4JBN - chains A and B of the 3 polymer chains in the assembly; structure by X-ray diffraction, 1.87 A resolution.

== Chain A (and B) ==
Molecule: Cysteine synthase
Organism: Entamoeba histolytica
Notes: chain B of this document is another copy of the same molecule, construct and numbering; everything in this record applies to it too
UniProt: O15570 (O15570_ENTHI); residue numbers follow UniProt; this construct covers 1-337
Amino-acid sequence (338 residues; row label = number of the first residue in the row):
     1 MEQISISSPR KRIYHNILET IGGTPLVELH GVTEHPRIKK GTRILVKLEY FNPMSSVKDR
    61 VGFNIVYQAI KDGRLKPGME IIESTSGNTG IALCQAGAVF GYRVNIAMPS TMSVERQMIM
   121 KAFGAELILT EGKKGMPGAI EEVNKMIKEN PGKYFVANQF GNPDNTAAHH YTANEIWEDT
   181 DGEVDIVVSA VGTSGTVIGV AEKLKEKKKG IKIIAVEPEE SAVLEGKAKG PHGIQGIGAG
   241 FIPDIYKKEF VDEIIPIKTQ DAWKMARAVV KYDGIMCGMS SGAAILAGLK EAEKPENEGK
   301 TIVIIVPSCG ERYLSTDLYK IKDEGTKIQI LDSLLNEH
Unresolved in the structure: 1, 338 (chain B: 1)
Modified residues: K58 ((2S)-2-amino-6-[[3-hydroxy-2-methyl-5-(phosphonooxymethyl)pyridin-4-yl]methylideneamino]hexanoic acid; LLP)
Sequence notes: expression tag (338)

== Chain A / chain B interface ==
Residue-residue contacts (131; chain A residue first):
  I4(A) with N16(B); F63(B), hydrophobic; Y67(B)
  S5(A) with R12(B), hydrogen bond (backbone-side chain); E19(B)
  I6(A) with R12(B), hydrogen bond (backbone-side chain); L18(B); E19(B); I21(B); F63(B), hydrophobic; Y171(B), hydrophobic
  S7(A) with R12(B); Y14(B); E19(B), hydrogen bond (side chain-backbone); T20(B); I21(B), hydrogen bond (backbone-backbone); G22(B); G23(B)
  S8(A) with G23(B)
  P9(A) with N174(B); E175(B); E178(B); D179(B)
  R10(A) with R10(B); G23(B), hydrogen bond (side chain-backbone); T24(B); P25(B); F51(B); D179(B)
  K11(A) with D179(B), hydrogen bond (backbone-side chain)
  R12(A) with S5(B), hydrogen bond (side chain-backbone); I6(B), hydrogen bond (side chain-backbone); S7(B); D179(B)
  I13(A) with L26(B); E28(B); R43(B); L45(B), hydrophobic; D179(B)
  Y14(A) with S7(B); P25(B), hydrophobic; L26(B), hydrogen bond (backbone-backbone); V27(B); E28(B), hydrogen bond (backbone-backbone)
  H15(A) with E28(B), salt bridge; H30(B), hydrogen bond (backbone-side chain)
  N16(A) with V27(B)
  I17(A) with V27(B); L48(B), hydrophobic; G274(B); I275(B), hydrophobic
  L18(A) with I6(B)
  E19(A) with I4(B); S5(B), hydrogen bond (side chain-backbone); I6(B); S7(B), hydrogen bond (backbone-side chain)
  T20(A) with S7(B); V27(B); F51(B)
  I21(A) with I6(B); S7(B), hydrogen bond (backbone-backbone)
  G22(A) with S7(B)
  G23(A) with S7(B); S8(B); R10(B), hydrogen bond (backbone-side chain)
  T24(A) with R10(B)
  P25(A) with R10(B); Y14(B), hydrophobic; T20(B)
  L26(A) with I13(B); Y14(B), hydrogen bond (backbone-backbone)
  V27(A) with Y14(B); N16(B); I17(B); T20(B)
  E28(A) with I13(B); Y14(B), hydrogen bond (backbone-backbone); H15(B), salt bridge
  H30(A) with H15(B), hydrogen bond (side chain-backbone)
  R43(A) with I13(B)
  L45(A) with I13(B), hydrophobic
  L48(A) with I17(B), hydrophobic
  Y50(A) with P53(B)
  F51(A) with R10(B); T20(B); F51(B); P53(B), hydrophobic
  P53(A) with Y50(B); F51(B), hydrophobic
  M54(A) with M276(B), hydrophobic
  F63(A) with I4(B), hydrophobic; I6(B), hydrophobic
  Y67(A) with E2(B), hydrogen bond (side chain-backbone); Q3(B); I4(B), hydrogen bond (side chain-backbone)
  Q95(A) with G274(B)
  A98(A) with K271(B); G274(B)
  V99(A) with D273(B)
  F100(A) with I4(B), hydrophobic
  E115(A) with L314(B)
  M118(A) with L314(B); Y319(B), hydrophobic
  I119(A) with L314(B), hydrophobic
  A122(A) with V270(B); K271(B); Y319(B), hydrophobic
  F123(A) with V270(B), hydrophobic; G274(B)
  Y171(A) with I6(B), hydrophobic
  E175(A) with P9(B)
  D179(A) with P9(B); R10(B); K11(B), hydrogen bond (side chain-backbone); R12(B); I13(B)
  V270(A) with A122(B); F123(B), hydrophobic
  K271(A) with A122(B)
  D273(A) with V99(B)
  G274(A) with I17(B); A98(B); F123(B)
  I275(A) with I17(B), hydrophobic
  M276(A) with M54(B), hydrophobic
  E311(A) with I119(B); R312(B), salt bridge
  R312(A) with E311(B), salt bridge
  L314(A) with E115(B); M118(B)
  Y319(A) with A122(B), hydrophobic
Interface residues without a listed pair, chain A (62 interface residues in all): Q3, R60, N174, E178, T180
Interface residues without a listed pair, chain B (66 interface residues in all): R60, Q95, F100, G124, T180, R267, Y272

== Overview ==
62 residues of chain A and 66 residues of chain B are in contact, with 21 hydrogen bonds and 4 salt bridges.
Polar pairs include H15(A)-E28(B), E311(A)-R312(B) and S5(A)-R12(B).
Chain A and chain B are both Cysteine synthase (Entamoeba histolytica); the structure, Crystal structure of
O-Acetyl Serine Sulfhydrylase from Entamoeba histolytica in complex with Serine acetyl transferase derived
..., was determined by X-ray diffraction (same publication as 4IL5 and 4JBL).
